Entry 3O9V (X-ray diffraction, 2.75 A resolution); this record covers chains A and B.

# Chain A (and B)
Protein: Dipeptidyl peptidase 4
From: Homo sapiens
Notes: EC 3.4.14.5; chain B of this document is another copy of the same molecule, construct and numbering; everything in this record applies to it too
UniProt: P27487 (DPP4_HUMAN); residues 39-766 here = UniProt positions 39-766
Amino-acid sequence (740 residues; each row starts with the number of its first residue):
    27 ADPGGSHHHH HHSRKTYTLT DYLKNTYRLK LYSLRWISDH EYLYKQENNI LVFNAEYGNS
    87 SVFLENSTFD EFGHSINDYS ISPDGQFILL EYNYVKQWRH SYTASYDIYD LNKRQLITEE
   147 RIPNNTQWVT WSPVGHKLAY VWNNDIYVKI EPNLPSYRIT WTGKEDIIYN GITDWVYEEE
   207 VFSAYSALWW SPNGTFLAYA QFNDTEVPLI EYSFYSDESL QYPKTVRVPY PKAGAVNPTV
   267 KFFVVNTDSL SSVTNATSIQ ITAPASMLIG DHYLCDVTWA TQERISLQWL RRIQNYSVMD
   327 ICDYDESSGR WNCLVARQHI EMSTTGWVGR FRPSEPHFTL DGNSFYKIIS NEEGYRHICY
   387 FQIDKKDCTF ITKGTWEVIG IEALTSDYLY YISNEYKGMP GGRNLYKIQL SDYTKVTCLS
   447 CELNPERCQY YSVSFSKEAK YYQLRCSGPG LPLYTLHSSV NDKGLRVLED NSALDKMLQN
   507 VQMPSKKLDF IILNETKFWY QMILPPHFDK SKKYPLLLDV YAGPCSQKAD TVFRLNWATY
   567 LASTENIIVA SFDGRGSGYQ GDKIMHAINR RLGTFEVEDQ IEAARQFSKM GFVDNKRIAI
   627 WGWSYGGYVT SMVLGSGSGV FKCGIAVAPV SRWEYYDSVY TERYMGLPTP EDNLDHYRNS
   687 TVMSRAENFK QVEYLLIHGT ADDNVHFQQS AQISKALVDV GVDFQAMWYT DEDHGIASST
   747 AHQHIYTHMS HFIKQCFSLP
Unresolved in the structure: 27-39 (chain B: 27-33)
Sequence notes: expression tag (27-38)
Disulfide bonds: Cys328-Cys339, Cys385-Cys394, Cys444-Cys447, Cys454-Cys472, Cys649-Cys762
Covalently attached groups: N-acetylglucosamine (NAG) linked to Asn150, Asn229, Asn281, Asn321
Ligand contacts: tak-986 (10T; 5-(aminomethyl)-2-methyl-4-(4-methylphenyl)-6-(2-methylpropyl)pyridine-3-carboxic acid): Arg125, Glu205, Glu206, Ser209, Phe357, Tyr547, Ser630, Tyr631, Val656, Tyr662, Tyr666, Asn710, Val711, His740
UniProt features mapped onto this chain:
  - active site (Charge relay system): Ser630, Asp708, His740
  - glycosylation (N-linked (GlcNAc...) asparagine): Asn85, Asn92, Asn150, Asn219, Asn229, Asn281, Asn321, Asn520, Asn685

# How chain A and chain B interact
Residue-residue contacts - 112 pairs, chain A then chain B:
  Pro234(A) - Tyr248(B)
  Leu235(A) - Tyr248(B)
  Ile236(A) - Pro249(B)
  Glu237(A) - Ser239(B)
  Glu237(A) - Thr251(B)  hydrogen bond
  Glu237(A) - Arg253(B)  salt bridge
  Tyr238(A) - Ser239(B)
  Ser239(A) - Glu237(B)  hydrogen bond (side chain-backbone)
  Ser239(A) - Tyr238(B)
  Tyr241(A) - Phe713(B)
  Tyr241(A) - Gln714(B)
  Tyr241(A) - Ala717(B)  hydrophobic
  Tyr241(A) - Gln718(B)  hydrogen bond (backbone-side chain)
  Ser242(A) - Gln718(B)  hydrogen bond (backbone-side chain)
  Ser242(A) - Lys721(B)  hydrogen bond (backbone-side chain)
  Asp243(A) - Gln718(B)  hydrogen bond (backbone-side chain)
  Glu244(A) - Arg658(B)  salt bridge
  Glu244(A) - Tyr661(B)  hydrogen bond (backbone-side chain)
  Glu244(A) - Met689(B)
  Glu244(A) - Gln718(B)
  Leu246(A) - Tyr661(B)
  Leu246(A) - Gln714(B)  hydrogen bond (backbone-side chain)
  Gln247(A) - Lys258(B)
  Gln247(A) - Ala259(B)  hydrogen bond (side chain-backbone)
  Gln247(A) - Glu660(B)  hydrogen bond (side chain-backbone)
  Gln247(A) - Tyr661(B)
  Gln247(A) - Gln714(B)  hydrogen bond (backbone-side chain)
  Tyr248(A) - Pro234(B)
  Tyr248(A) - Leu235(B)
  Tyr248(A) - Tyr256(B)  hydrogen bond (side chain-backbone)
  Tyr248(A) - Pro257(B)
  Tyr248(A) - Lys258(B)  hydrogen bond (side chain-backbone)
  Tyr248(A) - Ala261(B)
  Pro249(A) - Ile236(B)
  Pro249(A) - Gln714(B)
  Thr251(A) - Glu237(B)  hydrogen bond
  Thr251(A) - Thr251(B)
  Arg253(A) - Glu237(B)  salt bridge
  Arg253(A) - Arg253(B)
  Tyr256(A) - Tyr248(B)  hydrogen bond (backbone-side chain)
  Pro257(A) - Tyr248(B)
  Lys258(A) - Gln247(B)
  Lys258(A) - Tyr248(B)  hydrogen bond (backbone-side chain)
  Ala259(A) - Gln247(B)  hydrogen bond (backbone-side chain)
  Ala261(A) - Tyr248(B)
  Arg658(A) - Glu244(B)  salt bridge
  Arg658(A) - Ser245(B)
  Glu660(A) - Gln247(B)  hydrogen bond (backbone-side chain)
  Tyr661(A) - Glu244(B)  hydrogen bond (side chain-backbone)
  Tyr661(A) - Leu246(B)
  Tyr661(A) - Gln247(B)
  Met689(A) - Glu244(B)
  Leu702(A) - Trp734(B)  hydrophobic
  Phe713(A) - Tyr241(B)
  Phe713(A) - Trp734(B)
  Gln714(A) - Tyr241(B)
  Gln714(A) - Leu246(B)
  Gln714(A) - Gln247(B)  hydrogen bond (side chain-backbone)
  Gln714(A) - Pro249(B)
  Ser716(A) - Trp734(B)
  Ala717(A) - Tyr241(B)  hydrophobic
  Ala717(A) - Thr736(B)  hydrogen bond (backbone-side chain)
  Gln718(A) - Tyr241(B)  hydrogen bond (side chain-backbone)
  Gln718(A) - Ser242(B)  hydrogen bond (side chain-backbone)
  Gln718(A) - Asp243(B)
  Gln718(A) - Glu244(B)
  Ser720(A) - Trp734(B)  hydrogen bond
  Ser720(A) - Thr736(B)  hydrogen bond
  Lys721(A) - Ser242(B)  hydrogen bond (side chain-backbone)
  Lys721(A) - Thr736(B)
  Lys721(A) - Asp737(B)
  Val724(A) - Tyr735(B)  hydrophobic
  Val724(A) - Thr746(B)
  Val724(A) - Ala747(B)  hydrophobic
  Val724(A) - His750(B)
  Asp725(A) - Thr746(B)  hydrogen bond
  Val728(A) - His750(B)  hydrogen bond (backbone-side chain)
  Asp729(A) - His750(B)  salt bridge
  Asp729(A) - His754(B)  salt bridge
  Asp729(A) - His757(B)  salt bridge
  Phe730(A) - Met733(B)
  Phe730(A) - His750(B)
  Phe730(A) - His754(B)
  Ala732(A) - Ala732(B)
  Ala732(A) - Met733(B)  hydrophobic
  Ala732(A) - Trp734(B)  hydrophobic
  Met733(A) - Phe730(B)
  Met733(A) - Ala732(B)  hydrophobic
  Met733(A) - Trp734(B)
  Trp734(A) - Leu702(B)  hydrophobic
  Trp734(A) - Phe713(B)
  Trp734(A) - Ser716(B)
  Trp734(A) - Ser720(B)  hydrogen bond
  Trp734(A) - Ala732(B)  hydrophobic
  Trp734(A) - Met733(B)
  Trp734(A) - Trp734(B)  hydrophobic
  Tyr735(A) - Val724(B)  hydrophobic
  Thr736(A) - Ala717(B)  hydrogen bond (side chain-backbone)
  Thr736(A) - Ser720(B)  hydrogen bond
  Thr736(A) - Lys721(B)
  Asp737(A) - Lys721(B)
  Thr746(A) - Val724(B)
  Thr746(A) - Asp725(B)  hydrogen bond
  Ala747(A) - Val724(B)
  His750(A) - Val724(B)
  His750(A) - Val728(B)  hydrogen bond (side chain-backbone)
  His750(A) - Asp729(B)  salt bridge
  His750(A) - Phe730(B)
  His754(A) - Asp729(B)  salt bridge
  His754(A) - Phe730(B)
  His754(A) - Gln731(B)
  His757(A) - Asp729(B)  salt bridge
Interface residues without a listed pair, chain A (52 interface residues in all): Thr687, Gln731, Gln761
Interface residues without a listed pair, chain B (53 interface residues in all): Thr687, Gln761

# Summary
52 residues of chain A face 53 of chain B across their interface; the contacts include 33 hydrogen bonds and
10 salt bridges. Among the polar pairs are Glu237(A)-Arg253(B), Glu244(A)-Arg658(B) and Asp729(A)-His750(B).
Chain A binds tak-986. Covalently linked N-acetylglucosamine: at Asn150(A), Asn229(A), Asn281(A) and
Asn321(A).
Chain A and chain B are both Dipeptidyl peptidase 4 (Homo sapiens); the structure, Crystal Structure of Human
DPP4 Bound to TAK-986, was determined by X-ray diffraction, deposited together with 3O95.
